4LA0 - chain A; structure by X-ray diffraction, 2.40 A resolution.

== Chain A ==
Molecule: Serum albumin
Organism: Homo sapiens
Reference sequence: P02768 (ALBU_HUMAN); residues 1-585 here correspond to UniProt positions 25-609 (UniProt number = residue number + 24)
Amino-acid sequence (585 residues; numbered 1 to 585; the number before each row is that of its first residue):
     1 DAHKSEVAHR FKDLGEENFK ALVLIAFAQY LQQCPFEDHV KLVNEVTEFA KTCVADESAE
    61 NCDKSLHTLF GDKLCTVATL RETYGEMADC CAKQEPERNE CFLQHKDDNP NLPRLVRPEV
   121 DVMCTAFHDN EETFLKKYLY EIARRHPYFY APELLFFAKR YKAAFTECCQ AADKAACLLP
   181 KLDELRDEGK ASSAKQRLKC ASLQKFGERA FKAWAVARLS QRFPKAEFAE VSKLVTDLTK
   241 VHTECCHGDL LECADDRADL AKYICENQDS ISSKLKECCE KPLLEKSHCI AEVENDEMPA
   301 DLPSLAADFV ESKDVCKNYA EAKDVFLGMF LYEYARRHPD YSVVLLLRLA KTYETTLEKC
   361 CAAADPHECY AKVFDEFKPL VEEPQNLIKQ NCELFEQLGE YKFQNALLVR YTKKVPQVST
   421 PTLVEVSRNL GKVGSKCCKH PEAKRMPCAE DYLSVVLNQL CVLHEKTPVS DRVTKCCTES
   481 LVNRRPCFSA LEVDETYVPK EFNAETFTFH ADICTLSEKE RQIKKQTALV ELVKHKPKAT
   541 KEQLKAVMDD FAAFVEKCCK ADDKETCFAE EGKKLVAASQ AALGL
Not modelled in the structure: 1, 583-585
Disulfide bonds: C53-C62, C75-C91, C90-C101, C124-C169, C168-C177, C200-C246, C245-C253, C265-C279, C278-C289, C316-C361, C360-C369, C392-C438, C437-C448, C461-C477, C476-C487, C514-C559, C558-C567
Residues lining bound ligands: R-bicalutamide (198): L115, V116, R117, P118, M123, A126, T133, F134, K137, Y138, E141, F165, L182
Swiss-Prot annotation at these positions:
  - binding site (Cu cation): H3
  - binding site (Ca(2+)): E6, D13, E244, D249, E252, D255, D259
  - binding site (Zn(2+)): H67, H247, D249
  - binding site ((4Z,15Z)-bilirubin IXalpha): K240
  - site: K4 (Not glycated), K20 (Not glycated), K41 (Not glycated), K64 (Not glycated), K73 (Not glycated), K93 (Not glycated), K106 (Not glycated), K136 (Not glycated), K159 (Not glycated), K174 (Not glycated), K181 (Not glycated), K190 (Not glycated), K195 (Not glycated), K199 (Aspirin-acetylated lysine), K205 (Not glycated), K212 (Not glycated), K240 (Not glycated), K262 (Not glycated), K274 (Not glycated), K286 (Not glycated) and 18 more in UniProt
  - modified residue: S5 (Phosphoserine), S58 (Phosphoserine), S65 (Phosphoserine), T83 (Phosphothreonine), K205 (N6-succinyllysine), S273 (Phosphoserine), S419 (Phosphoserine), T420 (Phosphothreonine), T422 (Phosphothreonine), K436 (N6-succinyllysine), S489 (Phosphoserine), K519 (N6-succinyllysine), K534 (N6-methyllysine), K564 (N6-succinyllysine)
  - glycosylation: K12 (N-linked (Glc) (glycation) lysine), K51 (N-linked (Glc) (glycation) lysine), K137 (N-linked (Glc) (glycation) lysine), K162 (N-linked (Glc) (glycation) lysine), K199 (N-linked (Glc) (glycation) lysine), K225 (N-linked (Glc) (glycation) lysine), K233 (N-linked (Glc) (glycation) lysine), K276 (N-linked (Glc) (glycation) lysine), K281 (N-linked (Glc) (glycation) lysine), K313 (N-linked (Glc) (glycation) lysine), K317 (N-linked (Glc) (glycation) lysine), N318 (N-linked (GlcNAc...) asparagine), K323 (N-linked (Glc) (glycation) lysine), K351 (N-linked (Glc) (glycation) lysine), K378 (N-linked (Glc) (glycation) lysine), K413 (N-linked (Glc) (glycation) lysine), K439 (N-linked (Glc) (glycation) lysine), K444 (N-linked (Glc) (glycation) lysine), D494 (N-linked (GlcNAc...) asparagine), K525 (N-linked (Glc) (glycation) lysine) and 4 more in UniProt

== Summary ==
Ligands of chain A: R-bicalutamide. UniProt lists Cu cation-binding residue H3, 7 Ca2+-binding residues, 3
Zn2+-binding residues and (4Z,15Z)-bilirubin IXalpha-binding residue K240.
Chain A is Serum albumin (Homo sapiens); the structure, X-ray study of human serum albumin complexed with
bicalutamide, was determined by X-ray diffraction together with 4L8U, 4L9K, 4L9Q, 4LB2 and 4LB9 from the same
study.
